PDB entry 4KM0 | X-ray diffraction, 1.30 A resolution | chain A

== Chain A ==
Name: Dihydrofolate reductase
Organism: Mycobacterium tuberculosis
Notes: EC 1.5.1.3
UniProtKB: P0A546 (DYR_MYCTU); residue numbers follow UniProt; this construct covers 1-159
Chain sequence (179 residues; numbered -19 to 159; the number before each row is that of its first residue; numbers below 1 keep their minus sign (Met-19 is residue -19)):
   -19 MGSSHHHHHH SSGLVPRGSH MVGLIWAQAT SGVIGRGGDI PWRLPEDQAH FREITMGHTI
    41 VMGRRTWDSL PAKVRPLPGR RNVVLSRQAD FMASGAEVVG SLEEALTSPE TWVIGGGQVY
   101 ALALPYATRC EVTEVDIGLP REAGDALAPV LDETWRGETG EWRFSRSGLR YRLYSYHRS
Unresolved in the structure: -19 to -2
Construct notes: expression tag (-19 to 0)
Residues lining bound ligands:
  - 2'-monophosphoadenosine-5'-diphosphate (ATR): Gly43, Arg44, Arg45, Thr46, Leu65, Ser66, Arg67, Gln68, Gly80, Gly95, Gly96, Gly97, Gln98, Val99, Leu102
  - pyrimethamine (CP6; 5-(4-chloro-phenyl)-6-ethyl-pyrimidine-2,4-diamine): Ile5, Trp6, Ala7, Asp27, Gln28, Phe31, Thr46, Leu50, Leu57, Ile94, Tyr100, Thr113

== Overview ==
Chain A binds pyrimethamine and 2'-monophosphoadenosine-5'-diphosphate.
Chain A is Dihydrofolate reductase (Mycobacterium tuberculosis); the structure, Crystal structure of
dihydrofolate reductase from Mycobacterium tuberculosis in complex with pyrimethamine, was determined by X-ray
diffraction together with 4KL9, 4KLX, 4KM2 and 4KNE from the same study.
